Entry 6TMO (X-ray diffraction, 2.10 A resolution); this record covers chains A and E of the 5 polymer chains in the assembly.

Chain A:
Molecule: MHC class I antigen
From: Homo sapiens
Reference sequence: A0A5B8RNS7 (A0A5B8RNS7_HUMAN); residues 1-276 here correspond to UniProt positions 25-300 (UniProt number = residue number + 24)
Sequence (276 residues; row label = number of the first residue in the row):
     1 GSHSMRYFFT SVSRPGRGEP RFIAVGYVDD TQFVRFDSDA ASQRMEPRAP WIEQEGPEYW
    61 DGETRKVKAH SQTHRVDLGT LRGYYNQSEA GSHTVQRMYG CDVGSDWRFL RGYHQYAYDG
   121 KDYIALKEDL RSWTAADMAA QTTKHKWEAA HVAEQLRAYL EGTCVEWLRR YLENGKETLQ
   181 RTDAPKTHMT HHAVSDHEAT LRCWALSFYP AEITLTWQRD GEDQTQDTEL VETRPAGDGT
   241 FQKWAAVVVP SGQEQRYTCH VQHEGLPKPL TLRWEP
Disulfides: C101-C164, C203-C259
Small-molecule neighbours:
  - tris(hydroxyethyl)aminomethane (TAM), molecule 1: R44, D61, R65
  - tris(hydroxyethyl)aminomethane (TAM), molecule 2: L130, R131, A153, E154, R157

Chain E:
Molecule: Beta chain of high affinity engineered T-cell receptor
From: Homo sapiens
Sequence (244 residues; each row starts with the number of its first residue):
     1 SQTIHQWPAT LVQPVGSPLS LECTVEGTSN PNLYWYRQAA GRGPQLLFYW GPFGQISSEV
    61 PQNLSASRPQ DRQFILSSKK LLLSDSGFYL CAWSETGLGM GGWQFGEGSR LTVLEDLKNV
   121 FPPEVAVFEP SEAEISHTQK ATLVCLATGF YPDHVELSWW VNGKEVHSGV CTDPQPLKEQ
   181 PALNDSRYAL SSRLRVSATF WQDPRNHFRC QVQFYGLSEN DEWTQDRAKP VTQIVSAEAW
   241 GRAD
Disulfides: C23-C91, C145-C210
Small-molecule neighbours:
  - tris(hydroxyethyl)aminomethane (TAM), molecule 1: Q38, A39, A40, G41, R42, G87, F88, R110
  - tris(hydroxyethyl)aminomethane (TAM), molecule 2: L46, I56, S57, S58, E59

Chain A / chain E interface:
Contacting residue pairs (19; chain A residue first):
  R65(A) - I56(E)
  R65(A) - S57(E)
  K66(A) - L98(E)
  K68(A) - I56(E)
  A69(A) - Y49(E)
  A69(A) - L98(E)  hydrophobic
  H70(A) - L98(E)
  Q72(A) - G51(E)
  Q72(A) - P52(E)
  Q72(A) - F53(E)  hydrogen bond (side chain-backbone)
  Q72(A) - G54(E)  hydrogen bond (side chain-backbone)
  Q72(A) - I56(E)
  T73(A) - G97(E)
  R75(A) - F53(E)
  V76(A) - N30(E)
  V76(A) - F53(E)  hydrophobic
  V76(A) - T96(E)
  Q155(A) - G99(E)
  Q155(A) - M100(E)

In short:
10 residues of chain A and 13 residues of chain E are in contact; the contacts include 2 hydrogen bonds. Polar
pairs include Q72(A)-F53(E) and Q72(A)-G54(E). One tris(hydroxyethyl)aminomethane molecule is bound between
chain A and chain E. Ligands of chain A: tris(hydroxyethyl)aminomethane.
Chain A is MHC class I antigen and chain E is Beta chain of high affinity engineered T-cell receptor, both
from Homo sapiens; the structure, Structure determination of an enhanced affinity TCR, a24b17, in complex with
HLA-A*02:01 presenting a MART-1 peptide ..., was determined by X-ray diffraction.
